1Z03 - chains A and C of the 3 polymer chains in the assembly; structure by X-ray diffraction, 1.80 A resolution.

== Chain A (and C) ==
Protein: 2-oxo-1,2-dihydroquinoline 8-monooxygenase, oxygenase component
From: Pseudomonas putida
Notes: EC 1.14.13.61; chain C of this document is another copy of the same molecule, construct and numbering; everything in this record applies to it too
UniProt: O05935 (O05935_PSEPU); numbering as in UniProt (aligned over 1-446)
Chain sequence (446 residues; each row starts with the number of its first residue):
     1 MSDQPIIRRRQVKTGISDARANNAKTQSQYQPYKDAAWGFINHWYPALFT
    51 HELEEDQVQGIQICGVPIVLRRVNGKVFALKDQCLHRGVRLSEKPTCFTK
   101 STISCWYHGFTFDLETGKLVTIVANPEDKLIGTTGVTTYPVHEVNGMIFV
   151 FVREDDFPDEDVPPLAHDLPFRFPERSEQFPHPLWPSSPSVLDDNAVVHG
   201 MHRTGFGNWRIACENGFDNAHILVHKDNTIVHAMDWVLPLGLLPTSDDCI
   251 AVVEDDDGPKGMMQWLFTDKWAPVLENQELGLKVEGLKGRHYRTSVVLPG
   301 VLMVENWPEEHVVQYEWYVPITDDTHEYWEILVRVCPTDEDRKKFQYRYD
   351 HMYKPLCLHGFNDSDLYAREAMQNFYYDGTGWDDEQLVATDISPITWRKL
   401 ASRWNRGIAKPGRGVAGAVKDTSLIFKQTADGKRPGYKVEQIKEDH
Not modelled in the structure: 1-15, 443-446
Ion coordination: 2Fe-2S cluster Fe: C84, H86, C105, H108; Fe ion: H221, H225, D365
Ligand contacts:
  - 2Fe-2S cluster (FES): C84, H86, R87, G88, V89, C105, Y107, H108, G109, F110
  - quinolin-2(1h)-one (OCH): G216, D218, N219, H221, I222, Y292, T294, L302, V304, W307, Q314, E316, F361, N362
What the authors report for this chain:
  - conformationally variable residues (loop rearrangement): D235 to G241, P273 to R290
  - binding site for quinolin-2(1h)-one: G216, I222, Y292, L302, V304, W307, Q314, N362
  - 2Fe-2S cluster coordination: H86, H108

== How chain A and chain C interact ==
Residue-residue contacts (92):
  S17(A) with L130(C); T133(C), hydrogen bond; T134(C)
  A19(A) with K129(C), hydrogen bond (backbone-side chain); L130(C), hydrophobic
  R20(A) with L130(C)
  F206(A) with S423(C); L424(C); K427(C)
  G207(A) with S423(C), hydrogen bond (backbone-side chain)
  I211(A) with R87(C)
  E214(A) with R87(C), salt bridge
  N215(A) with Y107(C), hydrogen bond
  D218(A) with H108(C), salt bridge
  A220(A) with Y107(C); H108(C)
  H221(A) with Y107(C); H108(C)
  L223(A) with Y107(C); G109(C)
  V224(A) with W106(C); Y107(C), hydrophobic
  L240(A) with V123(C), hydrophobic; A124(C)
  G241(A) with A124(C)
  L243(A) with A124(C); N125(C)
  V274(A) with A124(C)
  N277(A) with V123(C)
  E279(A) with T99(C)
  L280(A) with F98(C); T99(C); V123(C), hydrophobic
  L282(A) with F98(C), hydrophobic; V123(C), hydrophobic
  D324(A) with T422(C); S423(C), hydrogen bond (backbone-side chain)
  T325(A) with S423(C)
  A368(A) with W106(C), hydrophobic; Y107(C)
  E370(A) with L424(C); K427(C), salt bridge
  A371(A) with V89(C); E93(C); W106(C), hydrophobic
  M372(A) with R87(C); V89(C), hydrophobic; Y107(C)
  Q373(A) with L424(C)
  N374(A) with G414(C); V415(C); A416(C)
  F375(A) with Q83(C); R87(C); G88(C); G414(C)
  Y376(A) with R87(C), hydrogen bond
  D378(A) with R413(C); G414(C), hydrogen bond (side chain-backbone); A418(C); V419(C)
  T380(A) with R413(C); G414(C), hydrogen bond (side chain-backbone)
  E385(A) with H86(C); R87(C), salt bridge
  Q386(A) with L85(C), hydrogen bond (backbone-backbone); H86(C), hydrogen bond (backbone-backbone); L130(C); T134(C)
  L387(A) with H86(C)
  V388(A) with F110(C), hydrophobic; N125(C); D128(C); L130(C), hydrophobic
  A389(A) with N125(C); D128(C), hydrogen bond (backbone-side chain)
  D391(A) with H86(C), salt bridge
  R398(A) with R87(C)
  K420(A) with D421(C); F426(C)
  I425(A) with F426(C), hydrophobic
  F426(A) with F426(C), hydrophobic
  T429(A) with F426(C); T429(C); A430(C)
  G432(A) with A430(C)
  K433(A) with A430(C)
  R434(A) with K427(C); A430(C); D431(C), salt bridge
  P435(A) with S423(C); F426(C), hydrophobic
Interface residues without a listed pair, chain A (55 interface residues in all): D227, Y367, R369, Y377, T390, P394, D421
Interface residues without a listed pair, chain C (43 interface residues in all): R90, K94, C105, T111, T121, I122

== Overview ==
55 residues of chain A and 43 residues of chain C are in contact, with 11 hydrogen bonds and 6 salt bridges.
Among the polar pairs are E214(A)-R87(C), D218(A)-H108(C) and E370(A)-K427(C). The paper reports a binding
site for quinolin-2(1h)-one at G216(A), I222(A) and Y292(A) among others; 2Fe-2S cluster coordination by
H86(A) and H108(A).
Chain A and chain C are both 2-oxo-1,2-dihydroquinoline 8-monooxygenase, oxygenase component (Pseudomonas
putida); the structure, 2-Oxoquinoline 8-Monooxygenase Component: Active site Modulation by Rieske-[2fe-2S]
Center Oxidation/Reduction, was determined by X-ray diffraction, deposited together with 1Z01 and 1Z02.
